PDB entry 8XXT | electron microscopy, 2.85 A resolution | chains A and C of the 9 polymer chains in the assembly

[Chain A]
Molecule: DNA-directed RNA polymerase subunit
Organism: African swine fever virus
Notes: EC 2.7.7.6
UniProt: A0A3S7XUW7 (A0A3S7XUW7_ASF); residue numbers follow UniProt; this construct covers 1-1441
Chain sequence (1441 residues; numbered 1 to 1441; the number before each row is that of its first residue):
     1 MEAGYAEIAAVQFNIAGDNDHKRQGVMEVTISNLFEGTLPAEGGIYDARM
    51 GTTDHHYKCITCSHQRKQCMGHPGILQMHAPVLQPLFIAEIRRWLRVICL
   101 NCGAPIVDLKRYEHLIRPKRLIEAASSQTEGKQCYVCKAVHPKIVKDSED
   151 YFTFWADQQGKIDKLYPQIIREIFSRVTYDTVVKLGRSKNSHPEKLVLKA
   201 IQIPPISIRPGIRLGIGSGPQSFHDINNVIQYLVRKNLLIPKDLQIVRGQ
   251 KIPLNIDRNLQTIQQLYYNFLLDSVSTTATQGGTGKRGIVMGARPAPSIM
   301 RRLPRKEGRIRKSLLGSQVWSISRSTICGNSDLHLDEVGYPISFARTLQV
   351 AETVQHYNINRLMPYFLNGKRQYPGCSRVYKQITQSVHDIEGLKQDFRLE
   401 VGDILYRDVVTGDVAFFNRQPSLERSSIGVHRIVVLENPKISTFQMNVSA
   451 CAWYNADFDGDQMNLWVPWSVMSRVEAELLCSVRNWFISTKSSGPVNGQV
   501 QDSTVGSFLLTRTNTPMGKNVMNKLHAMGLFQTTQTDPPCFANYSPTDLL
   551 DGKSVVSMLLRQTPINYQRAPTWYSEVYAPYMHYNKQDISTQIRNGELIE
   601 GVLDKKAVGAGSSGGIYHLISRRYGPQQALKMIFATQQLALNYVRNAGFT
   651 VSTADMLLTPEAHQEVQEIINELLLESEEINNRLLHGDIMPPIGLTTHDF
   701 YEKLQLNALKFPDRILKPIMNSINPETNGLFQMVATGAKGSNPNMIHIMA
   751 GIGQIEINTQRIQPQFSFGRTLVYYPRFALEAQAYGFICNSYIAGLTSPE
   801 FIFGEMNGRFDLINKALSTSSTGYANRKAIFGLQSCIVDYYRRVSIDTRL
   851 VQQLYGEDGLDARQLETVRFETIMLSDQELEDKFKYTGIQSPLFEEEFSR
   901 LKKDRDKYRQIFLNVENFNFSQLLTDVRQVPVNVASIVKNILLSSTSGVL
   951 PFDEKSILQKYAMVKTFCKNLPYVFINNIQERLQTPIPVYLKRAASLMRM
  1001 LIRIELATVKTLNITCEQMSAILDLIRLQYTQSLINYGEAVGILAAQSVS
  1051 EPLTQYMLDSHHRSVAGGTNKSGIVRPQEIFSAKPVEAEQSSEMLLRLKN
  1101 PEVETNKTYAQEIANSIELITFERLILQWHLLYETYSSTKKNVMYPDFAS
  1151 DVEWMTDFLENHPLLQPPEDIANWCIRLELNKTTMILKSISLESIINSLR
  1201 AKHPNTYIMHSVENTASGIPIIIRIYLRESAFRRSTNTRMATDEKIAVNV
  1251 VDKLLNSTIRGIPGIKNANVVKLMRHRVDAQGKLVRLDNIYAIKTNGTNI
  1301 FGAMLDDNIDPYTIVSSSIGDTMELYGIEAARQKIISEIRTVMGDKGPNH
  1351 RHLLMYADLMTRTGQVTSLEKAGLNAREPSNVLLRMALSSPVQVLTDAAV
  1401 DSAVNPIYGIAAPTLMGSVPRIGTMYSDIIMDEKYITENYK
Not modelled in the structure: 213-224, 286-294, 1235-1239
Metal / ion sites: Zn2+ site 1: Cys59, Cys62, Cys69, His72; Zn2+ site 2: Cys99, Cys102, Cys134, Cys137; Mg2+: Asp457, Asp459, Asp461

[Chain C]
Molecule: DNA-directed RNA polymerase RPB3-11 homolog
Organism: African swine fever virus
UniProt: A0A2X0RUE7 (A0A2X0RUE7_ASF); residue numbers follow UniProt; this construct covers 2-359
Chain sequence (358 residues; row label = number of the first residue in the row):
     2 EKIFQNVEIKPFLIDFSNLFIKNAAKKLFQLEEQLPLVPVNVVMDFKGIS
    52 RAAVHGLSRVLQDEIPNYMLDIKPGGYKIEDSTDLFMTEQFIRNRINFIP
   102 IYAKNETLVFALRSLNNSCEVKTIYSRDLIQVAGPKLKYPIFNPTFEIGF
   152 LQPGKSLIIEDIYIKKGIGRKHAAFNLAVKTHFSHLDIEQYPTDKKEYMA
   202 LSGYKQSSMTSDPRHHRLGLCFPAVPLPHINQAVRTYLKNACRIIIGRIQ
   252 SIQKIYENFEEPQPELVLFSMDEEKTKAIITIKDETHTIGNLLKTYIYEM
   302 IPDISFVGYQCVPHKQEMVLTIIHKASQEDLITLLEKSIQNIIQTFQILE
   352 KNVDELIA

[Chain A / chain C interface]
Pairs across the interface (52):
  Asn330(A) - His315(C)  hydrogen bond
  Asp332(A) - Val313(C)
  Asp332(A) - Pro314(C)
  Asp332(A) - His315(C)
  Leu333(A) - His315(C)
  Leu436(A) - His315(C)
  Asn438(A) - Gln317(C)
  Pro516(A) - Leu202(C)  hydrophobic
  Met517(A) - Ser203(C)
  Met517(A) - Tyr205(C)
  Met517(A) - Lys206(C)
  Val521(A) - Met210(C)
  Val521(A) - Thr211(C)
  Met522(A) - Met210(C)  hydrophobic
  Met522(A) - Thr211(C)
  Asn523(A) - Met210(C)  hydrogen bond (side chain-backbone)
  Asn523(A) - Thr211(C)
  Asn523(A) - Tyr299(C)
  Lys524(A) - Tyr299(C)
  Lys524(A) - Pro303(C)  hydrogen bond (side chain-backbone)
  Lys524(A) - Asp304(C)
  Lys524(A) - Ile305(C)  hydrogen bond (side chain-backbone)
  Leu525(A) - Tyr299(C)  hydrogen bond (backbone-side chain)
  His526(A) - Ser209(C)  hydrogen bond (side chain-backbone)
  His526(A) - Met210(C)  hydrogen bond (side chain-backbone)
  Met528(A) - Tyr299(C)  hydrophobic
  Met528(A) - Phe307(C)
  Met528(A) - Val308(C)
  Gln532(A) - Lys295(C)
  Gln532(A) - Gly309(C)
  Gln532(A) - Tyr310(C)
  Gln532(A) - Gln311(C)
  Thr533(A) - Gln311(C)
  Gln535(A) - Gln311(C)
  Pro538(A) - Phe307(C)  hydrophobic
  Pro538(A) - Ile324(C)  hydrophobic
  Pro539(A) - Ser306(C)
  Cys540(A) - Lys276(C)  hydrogen bond
  Cys540(A) - Ser306(C)  hydrogen bond
  Phe541(A) - Ile305(C)
  Phe541(A) - Ser306(C)  hydrogen bond (backbone-backbone)
  Ala542(A) - Asp304(C)
  Ala542(A) - Ile305(C)
  Ala542(A) - Ser306(C)
  Ala542(A) - Lys326(C)
  Pro546(A) - Tyr299(C)  hydrogen bond (backbone-side chain)
  Pro546(A) - Pro303(C)  hydrophobic
  Leu549(A) - Thr211(C)
  Tyr643(A) - Met210(C)  hydrophobic
  Asn646(A) - Ser209(C)  hydrogen bond
  Asn646(A) - Met210(C)
  Thr727(A) - Ala201(C)
Interface residues without a listed pair, chain A (33 interface residues in all): Val434, Glu437, Phe531, Asp537, Tyr544, Ala654
Interface residues without a listed pair, chain C (33 interface residues in all): Tyr192, Met200, Gln207, Ser208, Ser212, Lys278, Lys316

[Summary]
The chain A/chain C interface involves 33 residues from each chain, with 12 hydrogen bonds. Polar pairs
include Asn330(A)-His315(C), Asn523(A)-Met210(C) and Lys524(A)-Pro303(C). Cys59(A), Cys62(A), Cys69(A) and
His72(A) form the Zn2+ site 1. Cys99(A), Cys102(A), Cys134(A) and Cys137(A) coordinate Zn2+ site 2.
Chain A is DNA-directed RNA polymerase subunit and chain C is DNA-directed RNA polymerase RPB3-11 homolog,
both from African swine fever virus; the structure, ASFV RNAP M1249L C-tail occupied complex2 (MCOC2), was
determined by electron microscopy, deposited together with 8Y0E, 8XX4, 8XX5, 8XXP and 8XY6.
